PDB entry 8B0J | electron microscopy, 3.99 A resolution | chains A and K of the 7 polymer chains in the assembly

Chain A:
Protein: RNase adapter protein RapZ
Organism: Escherichia coli K-12
UniProt: P0A894 (RAPZ_ECOLI); residues 1-284 here = UniProt positions 1-284
Amino-acid sequence (284 residues; row label = number of the first residue in the row):
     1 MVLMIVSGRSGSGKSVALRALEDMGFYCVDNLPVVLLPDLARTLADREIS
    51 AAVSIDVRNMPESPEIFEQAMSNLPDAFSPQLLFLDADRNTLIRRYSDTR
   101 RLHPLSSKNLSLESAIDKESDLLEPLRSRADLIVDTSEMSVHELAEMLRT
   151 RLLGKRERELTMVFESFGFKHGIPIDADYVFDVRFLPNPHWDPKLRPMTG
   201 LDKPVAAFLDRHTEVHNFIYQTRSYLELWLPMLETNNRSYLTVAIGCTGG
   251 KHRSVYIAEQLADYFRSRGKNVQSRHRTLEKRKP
Unresolved in the structure: 97-110, 283-284
Curated features (UniProtKB/Swiss-Prot):
  - region: Arg-266 to Pro-284 (RNA-binding)
  - binding site (ATP): Gly-8 to Ser-15
  - binding site (GTP): Asp-56 to Asn-59
  - modified residue: Lys-251 (N6-acetyllysine)
  - mutagenesis: Lys-270 (K270A: Lack of activity. Does not bind GlmY and GlmZ; when associated with A-281; A-282 and A-283), Lys-281 (K281A: Lack of activity. Does not bind GlmY and GlmZ; when associated with A-270; A-282 and A-283), Arg-282 (R282A: Lack of activity. Does not bind GlmY and GlmZ; when associated with A-270; A-281 and A-283), Lys-283 (K283A: Lack of activity. Does not bind GlmY and GlmZ; when associated with A-270; A-281 and A-282)
From the paper describing this entry:
  - mutagenesis - T161A/Y240A/N271A/Q273A (2-fold), H190A: decreased binding to Ribonuclease E
  - mutagenesis - K170A: decreased binding to GlmZ small RNA (chain K)

Chain K:
Molecule: GlmZ small RNA
Organism: Escherichia coli K-12
Sequence (207 nucleotides; each row starts with the number of its first residue):
     1 GUAGAUGCUCAUUCCAUCUCUUAUGUUCGCCUUAGUGCCUCAUAAACUCC
    51 GGAAUGACGCAGAGCCGUUUACGGUGCUUAUCGUCCACUGACAGAUGUCG
   101 CUUAUGCCUCAUCAGACACCAUGGACACAACGUUGAGUGAAGCACCCACU
   151 UGUUGUCAUACAGACCUGUUUUAACGCCUGCUCCGUUAAUAAGAGCAGGC
   201 GUUUUUU
Unresolved in the structure: 1-6, 65-72, 94-96, 104-108, 116-120, 123, 153-171

How chain A and chain K interact:
Residue-residue contacts (35; chain A residue first):
  Lys-170(A) with C82(K), hydrogen bond to the base
  His-190(A) with G83(K), hydrogen bond to the sugar
  Trp-191(A) with U133(K), base contact
  Asp-192(A) with U133(K), hydrogen bond to the sugar; G137(K), hydrogen bond to the base
  Pro-193(A) with U133(K), base contact
  Lys-194(A) with U133(K), phosphate contact; U134(K), salt bridge to the phosphate; G137(K), base contact; U138(K), base contact
  Leu-195(A) with G137(K), base contact
  Arg-196(A) with A129(K), salt bridge to the phosphate
  Pro-197(A) with A80(K), base contact; G139(K), base contact
  Met-198(A) with G139(K), base contact
  Asp-202(A) with G139(K), hydrogen bond to the base
  Lys-203(A) with G137(K), hydrogen bond to the phosphate; U138(K), salt bridge to the phosphate
  Pro-204(A) with G137(K), base contact; U138(K), sugar contact
  Ala-207(A) with G137(K), sugar contact
  Phe-208(A) with G137(K), base contact
  Arg-211(A) with A136(K), base contact; G137(K), hydrogen bond to the base
  Asn-236(A) with C113(K), phosphate contact; A114(K), hydrogen bond to the phosphate
  Arg-238(A) with A114(K), salt bridge to the phosphate
  Ser-239(A) with A114(K), phosphate contact; G115(K), hydrogen bond to the phosphate
  Thr-248(A) with G83(K), phosphate contact; U84(K), hydrogen bond to the phosphate
  Gly-249(A) with G83(K), hydrogen bond to the phosphate
  Lys-251(A) with C82(K), hydrogen bond to the sugar
  His-252(A) with G83(K), salt bridge to the phosphate
  Arg-253(A) with U84(K), salt bridge to the phosphate
Interface residues without a listed pair, chain A (27 interface residues in all): Arg-184, Thr-199, Asn-237
Interface residues without a listed pair, chain K (17 interface residues in all): C85, C128, A140

Overview:
27 residues of chain A face 17 of chain K across their interface, with 12 hydrogen bonds and 6 salt bridges.
Polar pairs include Lys-170(A)/C82(K), Asp-192(A)/G137(K) and Asp-202(A)/G139(K). From the paper:
T161A/Y240A/N271A/Q273A and H190A of chain A reduce binding to Ribonuclease E; K170A of chain A reduces
binding to GlmZ small RNA (chain K).
Chain A is RNase adapter protein RapZ and chain K is GlmZ small RNA, both from Escherichia coli K-12; the
structure, CryoEM structure of bacterial RNaseE.RapZ.GlmZ complex central to the control of cell envelope
biogenesis, was determined by electron microscopy together with 8B0I from the same study.
